9HVW - chains B and H of the 8 polymer chains in the assembly; structure by electron microscopy, 3.10 A resolution.

[Chain B]
Name: Fusion glycoprotein F0
From: human respiratory syncytial virus
Reference sequence: P03420 (FUS_HRSVA); numbering as in UniProt (aligned over 26-105)
Amino-acid sequence (80 residues; row label = number of the first residue in the row):
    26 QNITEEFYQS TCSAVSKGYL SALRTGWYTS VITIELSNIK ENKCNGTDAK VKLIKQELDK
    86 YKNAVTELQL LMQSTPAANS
Unresolved in the structure: 26, 66-78, 98-105
Construct notes: variant A102 (Pro in P03420); conflict A103 (Thr in P03420), S105 (Asn in P03420)

[Chain H]
Name: 131-2a heavy chain
From: Mus musculus
Amino-acid sequence (120 residues; numbered 1 to 128; 8 numbers in that range are skipped by the numbering (no residue carries them; nothing is unmodelled there); the number before each row is that of its first residue):
     1 EVQLQQSGP
    11 ELVKPGASVK ISCKASGFTF
    35 TDFSIHWVKQ SQGKSLDWVG YIYPY
    62 TGGNGYNLKF Q
    74 SKATLTVDTS STTAYMELRS LTSEDSAVYY CARREGNFVG AMDYWGQGTS VTVSS
Disulfide bonds: C23-C104

[Chain B / chain H interface]
Residue-residue contacts (6):
  Y33(B) with D36(H); Y59(H), hydrogen bond
  Q34(B) with D36(H), hydrogen bond
  S35(B) with N110(H), hydrogen bond (backbone-side chain)
  T36(B) with N110(H)
  K42(B) with Y59(H), hydrogen bond
Other interface residues (no listed pair), chain H (4 interface residues in all): T35
The authors on this interface:
  - pairs named by the authors: Y33(B)-Y59(H) (hydrogen bond), S35(B)-N110(H) (hydrogen bond), K42(B)-Y59(H) (hydrogen bond)
  - epitope / paratope residues, chain B: E31(B), Y33(B), S35(B), K42(B)
  - epitope / paratope residues, chain H: Y59(H), N110(H)

[Overview]
5 residues of chain B face 4 of chain H across their interface, with 4 hydrogen bonds. Among the polar pairs
are Y33(B)-Y59(H), Q34(B)-D36(H) and S35(B)-N110(H). The paper describes hydrogen bonds between Y33(B) and
Y59(H), S35(B) and N110(H) and K42(B) and Y59(H). From the paper: epitope/paratope residues E31(B), Y33(B) and
Y59(H) among others.
Here chain B is Fusion glycoprotein F0 (human respiratory syncytial virus) and chain H is 131-2a heavy chain
(Mus musculus). Entry 9HVW (Respiratory Syncytial Virus Fusion protein in the postfusion conformation in
complex with monoclonal antibody 131-2a Fab) was determined by electron microscopy.
